9JUU - chain A; structure by X-ray diffraction, 1.48 A resolution.

[Chain A]
Protein: CREB-binding protein
Source organism: Homo sapiens
Notes: EC 2.3.1.48, 2.3.1.-
Reference sequence: Q92793 (CBP_HUMAN); residues 1081-1197 here = UniProt positions 1081-1197
Sequence (133 residues; row label = number of the first residue in the row):
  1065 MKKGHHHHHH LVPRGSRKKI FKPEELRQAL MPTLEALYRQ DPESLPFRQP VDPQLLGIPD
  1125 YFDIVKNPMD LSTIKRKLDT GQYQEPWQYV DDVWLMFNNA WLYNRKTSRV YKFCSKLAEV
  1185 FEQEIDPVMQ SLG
Disordered / not traced: 1065-1080, 1194-1197
Construct notes: initiating methionine (1065); expression tag (1066-1080)
UniProt features mapped onto this chain:
  - region: Asn-1162 to Lys-1180 (Interaction with ASF1A)
  - natural variant: Tyr-1175 (Y1175C: In RSTS1)
  - mutagenesis: Asp-1116 (D1116R: Impairs binding to acetylated histones), Phe-1126 (F1126A: Impairs binding to acetylated histones), Asn-1162 (N1162E/R: Abolishes interaction with ASF1A), Trp-1165 (W1165A: Abolishes interaction with ASF1A), Lys-1170 (K1170E: Impairs binding to acetylated histones), Ser-1179 (S1179I: Impairs interaction with ASF1A), Lys-1180 (K1180E: Abolishes interaction with ASF1A), Glu-1183 (E1183R: Abolishes interaction with ASF1A)
Ligand contacts: A1EDN ((5S)-1-(3-chloranyl-4-methoxy-phenyl)-5-[4-(3-methyl-1,2-benzoxazol-5-yl)-1-[(2R)-2-morpholin-4-ylpropyl]imidazol-2-yl]pyrrolidin-2-one): Pro-1106, Leu-1109, Pro-1110, Phe-1111, Gln-1113, Val-1115, Leu-1120, Ile-1122, Tyr-1125, Ala-1164, Tyr-1167, Asn-1168, Arg-1173, Val-1174, Phe-1177

[Summary]
Ligands of chain A: compound A1EDN. Curated annotation (UniProt) lists 8 mutagenesis sites.
Chain A is CREB-binding protein (Homo sapiens); the structure, X-ray crystal structure of Y16515 in CBP, was
determined by X-ray diffraction, deposited together with 9JUT and 9JUY.
